PDB entry 7CQV | X-ray diffraction, 1.78 A resolution | chains E and A of the 3 polymer chains in the assembly

[Chain E (and A)]
Name: AT15141p
From: Drosophila melanogaster
Notes: chain A of this document is another copy of the same molecule, construct and numbering; everything in this record applies to it too
Reference sequence: C6SUZ2 (C6SUZ2_DROME); residues 1-78 here correspond to UniProt positions 11-88 (UniProt number = residue number + 10)
Sequence (80 residues; row label = number of the first residue in the row; numbers below 1 keep their minus sign (Gly-1 is residue -1)):
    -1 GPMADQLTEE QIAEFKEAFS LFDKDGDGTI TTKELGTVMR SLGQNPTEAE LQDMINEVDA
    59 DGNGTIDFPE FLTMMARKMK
Unresolved in the structure: -1 to 0, 78 (chain A: fully traced)
Construct notes: expression tag (-1 to 0)
Ion coordination: Ca2+ site 1: Asp21, Asp23, Asp25, Thr27, Glu32; Ca2+ site 2: Asp57, Asp59, Asn61, Thr63, Glu68

[Chain E / chain A interface]
Contacting residue pairs - 10 pairs, chain E then chain A:
  Asn54(E) - Lys22(A)  hydrogen bond (backbone-side chain)
  Glu55(E) - Lys22(A)  hydrogen bond (backbone-side chain)
  Asp57(E) - Lys22(A)
  Ala58(E) - Lys22(A)
  Ala58(E) - Asp23(A)
  Arg75(E) - Ser18(A)
  Arg75(E) - Asp21(A)  salt bridge
  Arg75(E) - Lys22(A)  hydrogen bond (side chain-backbone)
  Arg75(E) - Gly24(A)
  Lys76(E) - Glu15(A)  salt bridge
Also at the interface, not in a pair above, chain E (7 interface residues in all): Thr71
Also at the interface, not in a pair above, chain A (8 interface residues in all): Leu19, Ser39

[In short]
7 residues of chain E face 8 of chain A across their interface, with 3 hydrogen bonds and 2 salt bridges.
Among the polar pairs are Arg75(E)-Asp21(A), Lys76(E)-Glu15(A) and Asn54(E)-Lys22(A). Asp21(E), Asp23(E),
Asp25(E), Thr27(E) and Glu32(E) form the Ca2+ site 1.
Both chains are AT15141p (Drosophila melanogaster). Entry 7CQV (Complex of TRP_CBS1 and Calmodulin_Nlobe) was
determined by X-ray diffraction together with 7CQH and 7CQP from the same study.
